Entry 8SX1 (X-ray diffraction, 4.20 A resolution (low resolution: residue-level contacts below are approximate; hydrogen-bond / salt-bridge calls are withheld)); this record covers chain A.

# Chain A
Molecule: Protein mono-ADP-ribosyltransferase PARP4
Organism: Homo sapiens
Notes: EC 2.4.2.-
Reference sequence: Q9UKK3 (PARP4_HUMAN); residue numbers follow UniProt; this construct covers 242-573
Chain sequence (333 residues; each row starts with the number of its first residue):
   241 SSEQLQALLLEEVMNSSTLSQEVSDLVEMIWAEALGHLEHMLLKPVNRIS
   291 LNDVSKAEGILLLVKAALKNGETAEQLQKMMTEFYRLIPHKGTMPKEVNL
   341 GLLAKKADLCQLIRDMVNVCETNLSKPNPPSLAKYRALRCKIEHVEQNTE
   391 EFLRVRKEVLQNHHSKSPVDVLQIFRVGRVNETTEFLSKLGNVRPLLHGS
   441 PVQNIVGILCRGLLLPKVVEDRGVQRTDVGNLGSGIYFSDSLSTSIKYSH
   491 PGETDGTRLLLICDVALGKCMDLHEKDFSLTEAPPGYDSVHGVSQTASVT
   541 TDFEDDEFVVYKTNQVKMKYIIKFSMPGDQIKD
Disordered / not traced: 241, 362-367, 461-468, 569-573
Sequence notes: expression tag (241)
UniProt features mapped onto this chain:
  - modified residue: Thr333 (Phosphothreonine)

# Summary
Chain A is Protein mono-ADP-ribosyltransferase PARP4 (Homo sapiens); the structure, PARP4 catalytic domain,
was determined by X-ray diffraction, deposited together with 8SWY, 8SWZ and 8SX2.
